Entry 8BJF (electron microscopy, 3.00 A resolution); this record covers chain A.

[Chain A]
Name: ATP-binding cassette sub-family C member 4
From: Homo sapiens
Notes: EC 7.6.2.-, 7.6.2.2, 7.6.2.3
UniProt: O15439 (MRP4_HUMAN); residues 1-1325 here = UniProt positions 1-1325
Chain sequence (1325 residues; numbered 1 to 1325; the number before each row is that of its first residue):
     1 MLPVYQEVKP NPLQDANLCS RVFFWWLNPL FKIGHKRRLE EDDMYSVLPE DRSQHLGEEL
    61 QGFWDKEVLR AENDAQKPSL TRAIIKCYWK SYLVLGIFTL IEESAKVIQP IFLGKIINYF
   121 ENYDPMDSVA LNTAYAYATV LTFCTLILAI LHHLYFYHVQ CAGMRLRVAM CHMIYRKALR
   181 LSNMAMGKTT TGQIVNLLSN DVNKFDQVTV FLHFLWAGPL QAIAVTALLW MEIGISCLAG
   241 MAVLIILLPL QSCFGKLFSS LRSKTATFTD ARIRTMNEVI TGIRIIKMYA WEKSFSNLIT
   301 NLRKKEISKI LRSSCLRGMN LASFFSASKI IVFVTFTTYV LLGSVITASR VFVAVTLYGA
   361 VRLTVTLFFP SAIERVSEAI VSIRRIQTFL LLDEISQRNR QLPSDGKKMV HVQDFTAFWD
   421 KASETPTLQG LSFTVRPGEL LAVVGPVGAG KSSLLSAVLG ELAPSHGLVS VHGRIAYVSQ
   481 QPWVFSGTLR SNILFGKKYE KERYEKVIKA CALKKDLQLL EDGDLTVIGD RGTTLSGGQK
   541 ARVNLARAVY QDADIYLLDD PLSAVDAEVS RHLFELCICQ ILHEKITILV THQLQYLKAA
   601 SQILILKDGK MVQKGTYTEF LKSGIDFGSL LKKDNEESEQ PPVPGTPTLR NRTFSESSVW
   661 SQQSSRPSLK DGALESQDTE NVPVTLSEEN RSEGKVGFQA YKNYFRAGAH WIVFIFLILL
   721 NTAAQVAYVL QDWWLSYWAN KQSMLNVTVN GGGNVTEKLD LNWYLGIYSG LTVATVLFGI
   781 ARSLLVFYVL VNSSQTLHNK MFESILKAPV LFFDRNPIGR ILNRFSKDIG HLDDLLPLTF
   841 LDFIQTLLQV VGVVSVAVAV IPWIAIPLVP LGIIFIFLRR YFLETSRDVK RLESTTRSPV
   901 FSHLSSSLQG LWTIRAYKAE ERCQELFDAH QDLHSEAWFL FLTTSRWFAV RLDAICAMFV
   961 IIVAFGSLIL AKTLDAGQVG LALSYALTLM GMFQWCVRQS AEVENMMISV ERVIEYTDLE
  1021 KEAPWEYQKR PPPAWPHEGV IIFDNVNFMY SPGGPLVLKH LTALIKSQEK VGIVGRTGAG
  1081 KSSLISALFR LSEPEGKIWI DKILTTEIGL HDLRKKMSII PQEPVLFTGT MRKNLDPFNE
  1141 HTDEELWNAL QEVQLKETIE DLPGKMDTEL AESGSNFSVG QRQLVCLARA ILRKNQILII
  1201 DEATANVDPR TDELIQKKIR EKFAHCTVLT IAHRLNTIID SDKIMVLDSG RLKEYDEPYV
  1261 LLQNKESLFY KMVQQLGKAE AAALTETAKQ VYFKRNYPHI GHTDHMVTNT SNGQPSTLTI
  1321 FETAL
Disordered / not traced: 1-6, 400-407, 621-695, 747-756, 1295-1325
Swiss-Prot annotation at these positions:
  - motif: E1322 to L1325 (PDZ-binding)
  - binding site (ATP): G445 to S452, G1075 to S1082
  - modified residue: T646 (Phosphothreonine), T648 (Phosphothreonine), S664 (Phosphoserine), S668 (Phosphoserine)
  - glycosylation (N-linked (GlcNAc...) asparagine): N746, N754
  - natural variant: G187 (G187W: Transport properties comparable to wild-type), K304 (K304N: Transport properties comparable to wild-type), G487 (G487E: Transport properties comparable to wild-type), Y556 (Y556C: 40% reduced expression level compared to wild-type), E757 (E757K: 10% reduced expression level compared to wild-type), V776 (V776I: 20% reduced expression level compared to wild-type), R820 (R820I: Transport properties comparable to wild-type), V854 (V854F: Transport properties comparable to wild-type), I866 (I866V: Transport properties comparable to wild-type), T1142 (T1142M: 10% reduced expression level compared to wild-type)
  - mutagenesis: N746 (N746Q: Does not affect plasma membrane localization; 1.5 fold increase in PEG2 transport; does not affect estradiol 17-beta-D-glucuronide transport), N754 (N754Q: Does not affect plasma membrane localization; PEG2 transport is decreased by 50%; does not affect estradiol 17-beta-D-glucuronide transport)
From the paper describing this entry:
  - catalytic residues: E1202 (citing earlier work)
  - mutagenesis - K1081M: abolished catalytic activity on ATP
  - mutagenesis - K106A, H152A: decreased expression

[Summary]
UniProt lists 16 ATP-binding residues and 2 mutagenesis sites. The paper reports the catalytic residue E1202;
K106A and H152A reduce expression.
Chain A is ATP-binding cassette sub-family C member 4 (Homo sapiens); the structure, Cryo-EM structure of
nanodisc-reconstituted wildtype human MRP4 (inward-facing conformation), was determined by electron microscopy
(same publication as 8BWO, 8BWP, 8BWQ and 8BWR).
